Entry 8GT7 (X-ray diffraction, 3.28 A resolution); this record covers chains A and C of the 6 polymer chains in the assembly.

[Chain A (and C)]
Molecule: Cysteine proteinase falcipain 2a
Organism: Plasmodium falciparum 3D7
Notes: EC 3.4.22.-; chain C of this document is another copy of the same molecule, construct and numbering; everything in this record applies to it too
UniProtKB: Q8I6U4 (Q8I6U4_PLAF7); residues 1-241 here correspond to UniProt positions 244-484 (UniProt number = residue number + 243)
Amino-acid sequence (241 residues; each row starts with the number of its first residue):
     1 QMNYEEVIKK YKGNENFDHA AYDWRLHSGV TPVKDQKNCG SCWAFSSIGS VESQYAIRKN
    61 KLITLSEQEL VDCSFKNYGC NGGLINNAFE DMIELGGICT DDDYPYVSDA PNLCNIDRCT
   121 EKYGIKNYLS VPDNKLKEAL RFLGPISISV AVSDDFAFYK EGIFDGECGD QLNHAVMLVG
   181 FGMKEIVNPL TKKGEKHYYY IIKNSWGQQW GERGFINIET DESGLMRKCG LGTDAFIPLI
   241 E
Cystine bridges: Cys39-Cys80, Cys73-Cys114, Cys99-Cys119, Cys168-Cys229
Ion coordination: Na+ site 1 near Ser153 (its only coordinating residue here); Na+ site 2: Glu222 (shared with 1 residue of chain D)
UniProt features mapped onto this chain:
  - motif: Gln1 to Phe17 (Nose motif), Glu185 to Gly194 (Arm motif)
  - active site: Cys42, His174, Asn204

[Chain A / chain C interface]
Contacting residue pairs - 25 pairs, chain A then chain C:
  Arg25(A) - Phe75(C)
  Arg25(A) - Cys114(C)
  Leu26(A) - Cys73(C)  hydrophobic
  Leu26(A) - Leu95(C)  hydrophobic
  Leu26(A) - Cys114(C)  hydrophobic
  Leu26(A) - Ile116(C)
  Leu26(A) - Asp117(C)
  Leu26(A) - Arg118(C)
  His27(A) - Cys114(C)
  His27(A) - Asp117(C)
  His27(A) - Arg118(C)
  Ser28(A) - Leu113(C)
  Ser28(A) - Cys114(C)  hydrogen bond (side chain-backbone)
  Ser28(A) - Asn115(C)  hydrogen bond
  Ser28(A) - Arg118(C)
  Val30(A) - Leu113(C)
  Leu62(A) - Pro111(C)
  Leu62(A) - Leu113(C)  hydrophobic
  Lys184(A) - Glu94(C)
  Gly211(A) - Lys76(C)
  Glu212(A) - Phe75(C)
  Glu212(A) - Lys76(C)
  Arg213(A) - Phe75(C)
  Arg213(A) - Asn77(C)
  Phe215(A) - Phe75(C)  hydrophobic
Interface residues without a listed pair, chain A (14 interface residues in all): Gly29, Ala56, Gln208
Interface residues without a listed pair, chain C (15 interface residues in all): Tyr78, Asn112

[In short]
14 residues of chain A face 15 of chain C across their interface, with 2 hydrogen bonds. Among the polar pairs
are Ser28(A)-Cys114(C) and Ser28(A)-Asn115(C). From UniProt: 3 active-site residues on chain A.
Both chains are Cysteine proteinase falcipain 2a (Plasmodium falciparum 3D7). Entry 8GT7 (Structure of
falcipain and human Stefin A mutant complex) was determined by X-ray diffraction.
